PDB entry 2VLJ | X-ray diffraction, 2.40 A resolution | chains D and E of the 5 polymer chains in the assembly

[Chain D]
Molecule: JM22 TCR alpha chain
Source organism: Homo sapiens
Sequence (201 residues; each row starts with the number of its first residue):
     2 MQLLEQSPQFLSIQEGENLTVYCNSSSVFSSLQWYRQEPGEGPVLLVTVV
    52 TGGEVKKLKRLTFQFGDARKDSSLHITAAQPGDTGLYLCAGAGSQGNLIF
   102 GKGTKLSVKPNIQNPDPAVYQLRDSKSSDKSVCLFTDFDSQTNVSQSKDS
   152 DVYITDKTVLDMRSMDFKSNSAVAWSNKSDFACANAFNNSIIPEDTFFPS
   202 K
Disordered / not traced: 2, 202
Disulfide bonds: Cys24-Cys90, Cys134-Cys184

[Chain E]
Molecule: JM22 TCR beta chain
Source organism: Homo sapiens
Sequence (244 residues; row label = number of the first residue in the row):
     1 MVDGGITQSPKYLFRKEGQNVTLSCEQNLNHDAMYWYRQDPGQGLRLIYY
    51 SQIVNDFQKGDIAEGYSVSREKKESFPLTVTSAQKNPTAFYLCASSSRSS
   101 YEQYFGPGTRLTVTEDLKNVFPPEVAVFEPSEAEISHTQKATLVCLATGF
   151 YPDHVELSWWVNGKEVHSGVSTDPQPLKEQPALNDSRYSLSSRLRVSATF
   201 WQNPRNHFRCQVQFYGLSENDEWTQDRAKPVTQIVSAEAWGRAD
Disordered / not traced: 1-4
Disulfide bonds: Cys25-Cys93, Cys145-Cys210

[How chain D and chain E interact]
Contacting residue pairs (85; chain D residue first):
  Gln34(D) with Glu102(E)
  Tyr36(D) with Gln103(E), hydrogen bond (side chain-backbone); Phe105(E), hydrophobic
  Gln38(D) with Gln39(E), hydrogen bond
  Gly41(D) with Phe90(E)
  Glu42(D) with Phe90(E)
  Gly43(D) with Leu92(E); Gly106(E)
  Pro44(D) with Phe105(E)
  Leu46(D) with Glu102(E); Tyr104(E)
  Thr49(D) with Glu102(E), hydrogen bond
  Ala93(D) with Ser100(E)
  Gly94(D) with Ser100(E), hydrogen bond (backbone-side chain)
  Gln96(D) with Tyr50(E), hydrogen bond (backbone-side chain); Gln52(E), hydrogen bond (backbone-side chain); Gln58(E)
  Gly97(D) with Tyr35(E), hydrogen bond (backbone-side chain); Tyr50(E); Gln52(E); Ser99(E); Ser100(E), hydrogen bond (backbone-side chain)
  Asn98(D) with Tyr35(E); Tyr50(E); Ser100(E)
  Leu99(D) with Ser100(E); Tyr101(E); Gln103(E)
  Phe101(D) with Tyr37(E); Phe105(E), hydrophobic
  Asp117(D) with His137(E), salt bridge
  Tyr121(D) with Ser131(E); Ala133(E); Glu134(E); His137(E); Thr138(E)
  Gln122(D) with Ser131(E)
  Leu123(D) with Phe128(E); Glu129(E); Thr142(E); Val144(E), hydrophobic
  Arg124(D) with Phe128(E); Glu129(E), salt bridge; Pro130(E); Arg242(E)
  Asp125(D) with Val127(E); Phe128(E)
  Ser126(D) with Val127(E), hydrogen bond (side chain-backbone); Glu129(E); Glu238(E)
  Lys127(D) with Val125(E)
  Lys131(D) with Phe128(E)
  Ser132(D) with Phe128(E)
  Val133(D) with Phe128(E), hydrophobic; Leu146(E), hydrophobic
  Leu135(D) with Thr142(E)
  Asp138(D) with Arg195(E), salt bridge
  Tyr154(D) with Leu177(E), hydrophobic; Glu179(E), hydrogen bond (side chain-backbone)
  Ile155(D) with Leu177(E)
  Thr156(D) with Asp173(E); Ser191(E)
  Thr159(D) with Ser171(E), hydrogen bond; Pro174(E); Arg193(E), hydrogen bond
  Val160(D) with Ser171(E), hydrogen bond (backbone-side chain)
  Leu161(D) with Gly169(E); Ser171(E); Arg193(E)
  Asp162(D) with Ser168(E); Gly169(E), hydrogen bond (backbone-backbone)
  Met163(D) with Ser168(E); Arg195(E)
  Arg164(D) with His167(E), hydrogen bond (side chain-backbone); Ser168(E), hydrogen bond (backbone-side chain); Gly169(E)
  Phe168(D) with Lys140(E); Arg195(E)
  Ser170(D) with Arg195(E), hydrogen bond
  Ser172(D) with Arg193(E), hydrogen bond
  Val174(D) with Arg193(E)
  Trp176(D) with Leu146(E), hydrophobic; Ser189(E)
  Phe198(D) with His137(E)
  Pro200(D) with Ala133(E), hydrophobic
Interface residues without a listed pair, chain D (51 interface residues in all): Ser32, Leu87, Leu89, Lys103, Thr137, Ala173
Interface residues without a listed pair, chain E (57 interface residues in all): Gln43, Gly44, Leu45, Leu47, Pro107, Ala126, Leu143, Val170, Thr172, Lys178, Val196, Ser197, Ala239

[Overview]
Chain D and chain E form an interface of 51 and 57 residues respectively; the contacts include 18 hydrogen
bonds and 3 salt bridges. Polar pairs include Asp117(D)-His137(E), Arg124(D)-Glu129(E) and
Asp138(D)-Arg195(E).
Here chain D is JM22 TCR alpha chain and chain E is JM22 TCR beta chain, both from Homo sapiens. Entry 2VLJ
(The Structural Dynamics and Energetics of an Immunodominant T-cell Receptor are Programmed by its Vbeta
Domain) was determined by X-ray diffraction (same publication as 2VLK, 2VLL, 2VLM and 2VLR).
